Entry 7CBG (X-ray diffraction, 2.50 A resolution); this record covers chains A and B.

== Chain A (and B) ==
Name: Threonine--tRNA ligase
From: Salmonella enterica subsp. enterica serovar Cubana str. 76814
Notes: EC 6.1.1.3; chain B of this document is another copy of the same molecule, construct and numbering; everything in this record applies to it too
UniProtKB: V7II86 (V7II86_SALET); residues 242-642 here correspond to UniProt positions 222-622 (UniProt number = residue number - 20)
Amino-acid sequence (411 residues; numbered 240 to 650; the number before each row is that of its first residue):
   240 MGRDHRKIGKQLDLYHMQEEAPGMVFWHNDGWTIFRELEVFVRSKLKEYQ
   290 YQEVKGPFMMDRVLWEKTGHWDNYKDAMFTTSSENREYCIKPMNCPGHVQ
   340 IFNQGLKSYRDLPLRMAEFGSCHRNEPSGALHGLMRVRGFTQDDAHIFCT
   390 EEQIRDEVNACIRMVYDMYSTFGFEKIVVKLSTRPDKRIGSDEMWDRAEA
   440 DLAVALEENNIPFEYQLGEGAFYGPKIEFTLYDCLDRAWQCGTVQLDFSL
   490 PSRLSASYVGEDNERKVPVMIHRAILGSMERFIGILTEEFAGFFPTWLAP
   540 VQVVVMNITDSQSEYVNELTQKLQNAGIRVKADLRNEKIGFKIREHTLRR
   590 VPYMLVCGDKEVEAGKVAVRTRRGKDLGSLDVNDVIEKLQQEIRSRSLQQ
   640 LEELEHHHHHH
Unresolved in the structure: 240, 642-650 (chain B: 240, 641-650)
Construct notes: expression tag (240-241, 643-650)
Ion coordination: Zn2+: Cys334, His385, His511 (together with FQL)
Small-molecule neighbours: FQL ((2S,3R)-N-[(E)-4-[6,7-bis(chloranyl)-4-oxidanylidene-quinazolin-3-yl]but-2-enyl]-2-(methylamino)-3-oxidanyl-butanamide): Trp304, His309, Tyr313, Ala316, Met317, Pro331, Met332, Cys334, Arg363, Gln381, Asp383, His385, Thr482, His511, Arg512, Ala513

== Interface between chain A and chain B ==
Residue-residue contacts (98; chain A residue first):
  His255(A) - Gln339(B)
  His255(A) - Gln343(B)
  Gln257(A) - Gln339(B)  hydrogen bond
  Glu258(A) - Arg325(B)  salt bridge
  Glu259(A) - Met299(B)
  Glu259(A) - Asp300(B)  hydrogen bond (backbone-backbone)
  Glu259(A) - Leu303(B)
  Glu259(A) - Tyr327(B)
  Ala260(A) - Pro296(B)  hydrophobic
  Ala260(A) - Met298(B)
  Pro261(A) - Arg325(B)
  Pro261(A) - Tyr327(B)
  Met263(A) - Pro296(B)  hydrophobic
  Met263(A) - Met298(B)  hydrophobic
  Val264(A) - Lys294(B)
  Val264(A) - Gly295(B)
  Val264(A) - Pro296(B)
  Phe265(A) - Lys294(B)
  Phe265(A) - Pro296(B)
  Phe265(A) - Met299(B)  hydrophobic
  Phe265(A) - Gly336(B)
  Phe265(A) - Gln339(B)
  Phe265(A) - Ile340(B)  hydrophobic
  Trp266(A) - Val293(B)
  Trp266(A) - Lys294(B)  hydrogen bond (backbone-backbone)
  Trp266(A) - Ile340(B)
  His267(A) - Ile340(B)
  Asn268(A) - Gln291(B)
  Asn268(A) - Glu292(B)
  Trp271(A) - Glu292(B)  hydrogen bond
  Trp271(A) - Val293(B)
  Trp271(A) - Lys294(B)
  Arg275(A) - Arg282(B)
  Arg275(A) - Glu292(B)  salt bridge
  Arg282(A) - Arg275(B)
  Lys286(A) - Gln563(B)
  Gln291(A) - Asn268(B)
  Glu292(A) - Asn268(B)
  Glu292(A) - Trp271(B)  hydrogen bond
  Glu292(A) - Arg275(B)  salt bridge
  Val293(A) - Trp266(B)
  Val293(A) - Asn268(B)
  Lys294(A) - Val264(B)
  Lys294(A) - Phe265(B)
  Lys294(A) - Trp266(B)  hydrogen bond (backbone-backbone)
  Lys294(A) - Trp271(B)
  Pro296(A) - Met263(B)  hydrophobic
  Pro296(A) - Val264(B)
  Pro296(A) - Phe265(B)
  Phe297(A) - Phe297(B)  hydrophobic
  Phe297(A) - Ser360(B)
  Phe297(A) - His362(B)
  Met298(A) - Ala260(B)
  Met298(A) - Met263(B)  hydrophobic
  Met298(A) - Phe318(B)  hydrophobic
  Met298(A) - His362(B)
  Met299(A) - Glu259(B)
  Met299(A) - Phe265(B)  hydrophobic
  Asp300(A) - Glu259(B)  hydrogen bond (backbone-backbone)
  Leu303(A) - Glu259(B)
  Phe318(A) - Met298(B)  hydrophobic
  Phe318(A) - Thr320(B)
  Phe318(A) - Ser322(B)
  Thr319(A) - Thr319(B)
  Thr319(A) - Thr320(B)  hydrogen bond (backbone-side chain)
  Thr320(A) - Phe318(B)
  Thr320(A) - Thr319(B)  hydrogen bond (side chain-backbone)
  Ser321(A) - Asn364(B)
  Ser322(A) - Phe318(B)
  Ser322(A) - Asn364(B)  hydrogen bond
  Ser322(A) - Arg377(B)  hydrogen bond
  Glu323(A) - Glu365(B)
  Glu323(A) - Pro366(B)
  Glu323(A) - Ser367(B)  hydrogen bond (side chain-backbone)
  Glu323(A) - Arg377(B)  salt bridge
  Arg325(A) - Glu258(B)  hydrogen bond (side chain-backbone)
  Arg325(A) - Glu259(B)
  Arg325(A) - Pro261(B)
  Tyr327(A) - Glu259(B)
  Tyr327(A) - Pro261(B)
  Tyr327(A) - Arg377(B)
  Ile329(A) - Ile329(B)  hydrophobic
  Gly336(A) - Phe265(B)
  Gln339(A) - His255(B)
  Gln339(A) - Gln257(B)
  Gln339(A) - Phe265(B)
  Ile340(A) - Phe265(B)  hydrophobic
  Ile340(A) - His267(B)
  Gln343(A) - His255(B)
  His362(A) - Phe297(B)
  His362(A) - Met298(B)
  Asn364(A) - Ser322(B)  hydrogen bond
  Pro366(A) - Glu323(B)
  Ser367(A) - Glu323(B)  hydrogen bond
  Arg377(A) - Ser322(B)  hydrogen bond
  Arg377(A) - Glu323(B)  salt bridge
  Arg377(A) - Tyr327(B)
  Gln563(A) - Lys286(B)  hydrogen bond
Interface residues without a listed pair, chain A (46 interface residues in all): Gly295
Interface residues without a listed pair, chain B (48 interface residues in all): Ser321

== Overview ==
46 residues of chain A face 48 of chain B across their interface; the contacts include 17 hydrogen bonds and 5
salt bridges. Among the polar pairs are Glu258(A)-Arg325(B), Arg275(A)-Glu292(B) and Glu323(A)-Arg377(B).
Chain A binds compound FQL. Cys334(A), His385(A) and His511(A) form the Zn2+ site.
Both chains are Threonine--tRNA ligase (Salmonella enterica subsp. enterica serovar Cubana str. 76814). Entry
7CBG (Crystal structure of threonyl-tRNA synthetase (ThrRS) from Salmonella enterica in complex with an
inhibitor) was determined by X-ray diffraction together with 7CBH and 7CBI from the same study.
